7D6Q - chains A and C of the 6 polymer chains in the assembly; structure by X-ray diffraction, 1.80 A resolution.

Chain A:
Molecule: rRNA N-glycosylase
Source organism: Escherichia coli
Notes: EC 3.2.2.22
UniProt: Q8XBV2 (Q8XBV2_ECOLX); residues 1-297 here correspond to UniProt positions 23-319 (UniProt number = residue number + 22)
Chain sequence (297 residues; each row starts with the number of its first residue):
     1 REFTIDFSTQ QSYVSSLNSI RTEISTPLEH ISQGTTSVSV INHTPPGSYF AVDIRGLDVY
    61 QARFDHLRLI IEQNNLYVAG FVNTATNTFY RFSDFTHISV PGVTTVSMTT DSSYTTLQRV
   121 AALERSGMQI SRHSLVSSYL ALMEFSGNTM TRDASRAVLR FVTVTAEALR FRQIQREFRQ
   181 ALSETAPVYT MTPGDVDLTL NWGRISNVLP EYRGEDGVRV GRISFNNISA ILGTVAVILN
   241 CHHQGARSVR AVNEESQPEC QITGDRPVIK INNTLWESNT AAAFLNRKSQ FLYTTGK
Unresolved in the structure: 243-256
Cystine bridges: Cys241-Cys260
From the paper describing this entry:
  - catalytic residues: Glu167, Arg170 (citing earlier work)

Chain C:
Molecule: Shiga toxin 2 B subunit
Source organism: Escherichia coli
UniProt: Q7DJJ2 (Q7DJJ2_ECOLX); residues 1-70 here correspond to UniProt positions 20-89 (UniProt number = residue number + 19)
Chain sequence (70 residues; numbered 1 to 70; the number before each row is that of its first residue):
     1 ADCAKGKIEF SKYNEDDTFT VKVDGKEYWT SRWNLQPLLQ SAQLTGMTVT IKSSTCESGS
    61 GFAEVQFNND
Cystine bridges: Cys3-Cys56
From the paper describing this entry:
  - mutagenesis - W29A, W33A, G61A: decreased binding to MMbetaA-tet

Interface between chain A and chain C:
Residue-residue contacts - 26 pairs, chain A then chain C:
  Gln261(A) - Asn69(C)  hydrogen bond (side chain-backbone)
  Gln261(A) - Asp70(C)
  Ile262(A) - Asn69(C)
  Thr263(A) - Met47(C)
  Thr263(A) - Asn68(C)  hydrogen bond (side chain-backbone)
  Thr263(A) - Asn69(C)  hydrogen bond
  Gly264(A) - Thr45(C)
  Gly264(A) - Gly46(C)
  Gly264(A) - Met47(C)
  Gly264(A) - Asp70(C)
  Asp265(A) - Lys7(C)  salt bridge
  Asp265(A) - Thr45(C)  hydrogen bond (backbone-backbone)
  Asp265(A) - Gly46(C)
  Arg266(A) - Leu44(C)  hydrogen bond (side chain-backbone)
  Arg266(A) - Thr45(C)  hydrogen bond (backbone-backbone)
  Ile269(A) - Leu44(C)  hydrophobic
  Ser278(A) - Thr45(C)  hydrogen bond
  Asn279(A) - Thr45(C)  hydrogen bond
  Ala282(A) - Ser41(C)  hydrogen bond (backbone-side chain)
  Ala282(A) - Leu44(C)  hydrophobic
  Leu285(A) - Ser41(C)  hydrogen bond (backbone-side chain)
  Asn286(A) - Pro37(C)
  Asn286(A) - Ser41(C)  hydrogen bond (backbone-side chain)
  Arg287(A) - Pro37(C)
  Lys288(A) - Asn34(C)  hydrogen bond
  Lys288(A) - Pro37(C)
Interface residues without a listed pair, chain C (13 interface residues in all): Leu38, Gln40

In short:
Chain A and chain C form an interface of 14 and 13 residues respectively, with 12 hydrogen bonds and 1 salt
bridge. Among the polar pairs are Asp265(A)-Lys7(C), Gln261(A)-Asn69(C) and Thr263(A)-Asn68(C). The paper
reports catalytic residues Glu167(A) and Arg170(A); W29A, W33A and G61A of chain C reduce binding to
MMbetaA-tet.
Here chain A is rRNA N-glycosylase and chain C is Shiga toxin 2 B subunit, both from Escherichia coli. Entry
7D6Q (Crystal structure of the Stx2a) was determined by X-ray diffraction together with 7D6R from the same
study.
